Entry 4NXF (X-ray diffraction, 1.77 A resolution); this record covers chains A and B.

== Chain A (and B) ==
Molecule: Phototropin-2
Organism: Arabidopsis thaliana
Notes: EC 2.7.11.1; fragment: lov domain; chain B of this document is another copy of the same molecule, construct and numbering; everything in this record applies to it too
Reference sequence: P93025 (PHOT2_ARATH); residues 388-496 here = UniProt positions 388-496
Amino-acid sequence (118 residues; row label = number of the first residue in the row):
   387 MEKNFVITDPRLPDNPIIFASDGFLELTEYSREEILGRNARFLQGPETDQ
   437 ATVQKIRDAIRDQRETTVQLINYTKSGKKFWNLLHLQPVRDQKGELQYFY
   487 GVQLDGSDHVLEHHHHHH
Not modelled in the structure: 387-388, 495-504 (chain B: 387-388, 493-504)
Modified / non-standard residues: Y486 (3,5-dichloro-l-tyrosine; 2LT)
Construct notes: expression tag (387, 497-504); engineered mutation T394 (Ser in P93025), G409 (Ser in P93025), T452 (Ile in P93025), L470 (Phe in P93025), V475 (Met in P93025), Y486 (Ile in P93025)
Ligand contacts: FMN (flavin mononucleotide): V392, T394, N401, N425, A426, R427, L429, Q430, V439, I442, R443, I446, L456, N458, N468, L470, L472, F485, Y486, G487, Q489

== How chain A and chain B interact ==
Pairs across the interface (29; chain A residue first):
  K389(A) - K389(B)
  F391(A) - F391(B)  hydrophobic
  F391(A) - Y486(B)
  I393(A) - I393(B)  hydrophobic
  I393(A) - F405(B)  hydrophobic
  F405(A) - I393(B)  hydrophobic
  F405(A) - V475(B)  hydrophobic
  F405(A) - Y484(B)  hydrophobic
  F405(A) - Y486(B)
  S407(A) - Y486(B)
  D408(A) - Q473(B)  hydrogen bond
  D408(A) - Y486(B)
  R418(A) - V475(B)
  R418(A) - Y486(B)
  E419(A) - Q478(B)
  L422(A) - Q478(B)
  Q473(A) - D408(B)  hydrogen bond
  V475(A) - F405(B)  hydrophobic
  V475(A) - R418(B)
  Q478(A) - E419(B)
  Q478(A) - L422(B)
  Y484(A) - F405(B)  hydrophobic
  Y486(A) - K389(B)
  Y486(A) - F391(B)
  Y486(A) - F405(B)
  Y486(A) - S407(B)
  Y486(A) - D408(B)
  Y486(A) - R418(B)
  L490(A) - K389(B)
Interface residues without a listed pair, chain A (19 interface residues in all): A406, G409, E451, V488
Interface residues without a listed pair, chain B (18 interface residues in all): A406, G409, R476, V488

== Summary ==
Chain A and chain B form an interface of 19 and 18 residues respectively; the contacts include 2 hydrogen
bonds. The hydrogen-bonded pair is D408(A)-Q473(B). Chain A binds flavin mononucleotide.
Both chains are Phototropin-2 (Arabidopsis thaliana). Entry 4NXF (Crystal structure of iLOV-I486(2LT) at pH
8.0) was determined by X-ray diffraction (same publication as 4NX2, 4NXB, 4NXE and 4NXG).
